8K9B - chains A and B of the 5 polymer chains in the assembly; structure by electron microscopy, 4.50 A resolution (low resolution: residue-level contacts below are approximate; hydrogen-bond / salt-bridge calls are withheld).

Chain A:
Name: Heavy chain of S2H5 Fab
Source organism: Mus musculus
Notes: antibody fragment or engineered binder
Amino-acid sequence (216 residues; numbered 1 to 216; the number before each row is that of its first residue):
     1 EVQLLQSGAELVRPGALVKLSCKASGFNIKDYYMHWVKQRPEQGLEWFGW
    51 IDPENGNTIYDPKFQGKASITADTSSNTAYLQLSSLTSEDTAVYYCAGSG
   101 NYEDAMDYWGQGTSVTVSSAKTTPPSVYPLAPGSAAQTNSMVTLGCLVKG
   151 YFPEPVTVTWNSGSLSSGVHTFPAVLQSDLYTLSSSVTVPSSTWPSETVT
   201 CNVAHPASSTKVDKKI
Cystine bridges: Cys22-Cys96, Cys146-Cys201

Chain B:
Name: Light chain of S2H5 Fab
Source organism: Mus musculus
Notes: antibody fragment or engineered binder
Amino-acid sequence (219 residues; each row starts with the number of its first residue):
     1 DVLMTQTPLSLPVSLGDQASISCRSSQSIVHSNGNTYLEWYLQKPGQSPK
    51 LLIYKVSNRFSGVPDRFSGSGSGTDFTLKISRVEAEDLGVYYCFQGSHVP
   101 RTFGGGTKLEIKRADAAPTVSIFPPSSEQLTSGGASVVCFLNNFYPKDIN
   151 VKWKIDGSERQNGVLNSWTDQDSKDSTYSMSSTLTLTKDEYERHNSYTCE
   201 ATHKTSTSPIVKSFNRNEC
Cystine bridges: Cys23-Cys93, Cys139-Cys199

How chain A and chain B interact:
Pairs across the interface (74):
  His35(A) - Arg101(B)
  Val37(A) - Phe103(B)
  Gln39(A) - Gln43(B)
  Leu45(A) - Tyr92(B)
  Leu45(A) - Phe103(B)
  Glu46(A) - Phe103(B)
  Trp47(A) - Pro100(B)
  Trp47(A) - Arg101(B)
  Trp47(A) - Phe103(B)
  Trp50(A) - His98(B)
  Tyr95(A) - Gln43(B)
  Tyr95(A) - Ser48(B)
  Asp104(A) - Glu39(B)
  Asp104(A) - Tyr54(B)
  Asp104(A) - Lys55(B)
  Ala105(A) - Tyr54(B)
  Ala105(A) - Phe60(B)
  Met106(A) - Phe60(B)
  Asp107(A) - Glu39(B)
  Asp107(A) - Tyr41(B)
  Asp107(A) - Leu51(B)
  Tyr108(A) - Phe60(B)
  Trp109(A) - Tyr41(B)
  Trp109(A) - Ser48(B)
  Trp109(A) - Pro49(B)
  Gly110(A) - Ser48(B)
  Tyr128(A) - Ser126(B)
  Tyr128(A) - Glu128(B)
  Tyr128(A) - Gln129(B)
  Tyr128(A) - Ser132(B)
  Pro129(A) - Ser126(B)
  Leu130(A) - Phe123(B)
  Leu130(A) - Pro124(B)
  Leu130(A) - Val138(B)
  Leu130(A) - Phe140(B)
  Ala131(A) - Phe123(B)
  Ala131(A) - Pro124(B)
  Pro132(A) - Phe123(B)
  Gly133(A) - Ile122(B)
  Gly133(A) - Pro124(B)
  Gly133(A) - Cys219(B)
  Ser134(A) - Phe214(B)
  Ser134(A) - Glu218(B)
  Ser134(A) - Cys219(B)
  Gln137(A) - Lys212(B)
  Thr143(A) - Ser121(B)
  Thr143(A) - Phe123(B)
  Leu144(A) - Phe123(B)
  Leu144(A) - Phe140(B)
  Gly145(A) - Phe123(B)
  Gly145(A) - Phe140(B)
  Leu147(A) - Gln129(B)
  Leu147(A) - Val138(B)
  Lys149(A) - Ser136(B)
  Lys149(A) - Thr185(B)
  His170(A) - Asn142(B)
  His170(A) - Ser179(B)
  Thr171(A) - Thr169(B)
  Phe172(A) - Asn142(B)
  Phe172(A) - Ser167(B)
  Phe172(A) - Thr169(B)
  Phe172(A) - Ser179(B)
  Phe172(A) - Ser181(B)
  Pro173(A) - Ser167(B)
  Pro173(A) - Trp168(B)
  Val175(A) - Leu165(B)
  Val175(A) - Asn166(B)
  Val175(A) - Ser167(B)
  Gln177(A) - Leu165(B)
  Ser184(A) - Ser181(B)
  Ser185(A) - Phe140(B)
  Ser186(A) - Phe140(B)
  Ser186(A) - Asn142(B)
  Lys214(A) - Glu128(B)
Other interface residues (no listed pair), chain A (41 interface residues in all): Pro62, Gln111, Val127
Other interface residues (no listed pair), chain B (43 interface residues in all): Leu38, Lys50, Met180, Ser213, Asn215

In short:
Chain A and chain B form an interface of 41 and 43 residues respectively.
Chain A is Heavy chain of S2H5 Fab and chain B is Light chain of S2H5 Fab, both from Mus musculus; the
structure, SARS-CoV-2 spike protein in complex with one S2H5 Fab, was determined by electron microscopy
together with 8K9J and 8K9M from the same study.
